PDB entry 6R90 | electron microscopy, 4.50 A resolution (low resolution: residue-level contacts below are approximate; hydrogen-bond / salt-bridge calls are withheld) | chains I and L of the 12 polymer chains in the assembly

== Chain I ==
Molecule: Human alpha-satellite DNA
Sequence (145 nucleotides; row label = number of the first residue in the row):
     1 ATCAATATCCACCTGCAGATTCTACCAAAAGTGTATTTGGAAACTGCTCC
    51 ATCAAAAGGCATGTTCAGCTGGTTCAGCTGAACATGCCTTTTGATGGAGC
   101 AGTTTCCAAATACACTTTTGGTAGAATCTGCAGGTGGATATTGAT

== Chain L ==
Molecule: DNA damage-binding protein 2
Source organism: Homo sapiens
Reference sequence: Q92466 (DDB2_HUMAN); residue numbers follow UniProt; this construct covers 1-427
Chain sequence (450 residues; each row starts with the number of its first residue; numbers below 1 keep their minus sign (Met-22 is residue -22)):
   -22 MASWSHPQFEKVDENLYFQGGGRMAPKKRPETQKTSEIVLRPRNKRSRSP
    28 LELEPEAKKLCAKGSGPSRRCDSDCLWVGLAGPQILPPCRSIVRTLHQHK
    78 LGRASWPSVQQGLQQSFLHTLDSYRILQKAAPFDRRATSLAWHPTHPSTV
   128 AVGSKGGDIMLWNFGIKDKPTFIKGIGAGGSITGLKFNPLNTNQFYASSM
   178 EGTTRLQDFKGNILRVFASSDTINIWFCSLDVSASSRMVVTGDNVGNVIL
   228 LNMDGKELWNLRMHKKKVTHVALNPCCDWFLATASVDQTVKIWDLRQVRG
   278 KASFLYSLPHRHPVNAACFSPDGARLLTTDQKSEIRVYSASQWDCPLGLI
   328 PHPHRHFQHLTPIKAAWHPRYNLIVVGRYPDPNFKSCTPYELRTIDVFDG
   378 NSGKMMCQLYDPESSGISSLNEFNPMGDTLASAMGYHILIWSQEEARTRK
Disordered / not traced: -22 to 60, 426-427
Differences from the reference sequence: initiating methionine (-22); expression tag (-21 to 0)

== Chain I / chain L interface ==
Pairs across the interface (14; chain I residue first):
  DT52(I) with Phe334(L); Gln335(L)
  DC53(I) with Arg332(L); Phe334(L)
  DA54(I) with Phe334(L); His336(L); Tyr356(L); Arg370(L); Ile394(L)
  DA55(I) with Arg370(L); Ser392(L); Gly393(L); Ile394(L)
  DA56(I) with Tyr413(L)
Interface residues without a listed pair, chain I (6 interface residues in all): DA51
Interface residues without a listed pair, chain L (12 interface residues in all): Gly412, His414

== In short ==
The interface between chain I and chain L involves 6 residues on one side and 12 on the other.
Chain I is Human alpha-satellite DNA and chain L is DNA damage-binding protein 2 (Homo sapiens); the
structure, Cryo-EM structure of NCP-THF2(+1)-UV-DDB class A, was determined by electron microscopy, deposited
together with 6R8Y, 6R8Z, 6R91, 6R92, 6R93 and 6R94.
